6EM9 - chains C and D of the 10 polymer chains in the assembly; structure by electron microscopy, 8.40 A resolution (very low resolution: no residue pairs are listed; an interface is given only as per-side residue counts).

Chain C (and D):
Protein: ATP-dependent Clp protease ATP-binding subunit ClpC
Source organism: Staphylococcus aureus (strain bovine RF122 / ET3-1)
Notes: chain D of this document is another copy of the same molecule, construct and numbering; everything in this record applies to it too
UniProt: Q2YSD6 (CLPC_STAAB); numbering as in UniProt (aligned over 1-818)
Chain sequence (818 residues; row label = number of the first residue in the row):
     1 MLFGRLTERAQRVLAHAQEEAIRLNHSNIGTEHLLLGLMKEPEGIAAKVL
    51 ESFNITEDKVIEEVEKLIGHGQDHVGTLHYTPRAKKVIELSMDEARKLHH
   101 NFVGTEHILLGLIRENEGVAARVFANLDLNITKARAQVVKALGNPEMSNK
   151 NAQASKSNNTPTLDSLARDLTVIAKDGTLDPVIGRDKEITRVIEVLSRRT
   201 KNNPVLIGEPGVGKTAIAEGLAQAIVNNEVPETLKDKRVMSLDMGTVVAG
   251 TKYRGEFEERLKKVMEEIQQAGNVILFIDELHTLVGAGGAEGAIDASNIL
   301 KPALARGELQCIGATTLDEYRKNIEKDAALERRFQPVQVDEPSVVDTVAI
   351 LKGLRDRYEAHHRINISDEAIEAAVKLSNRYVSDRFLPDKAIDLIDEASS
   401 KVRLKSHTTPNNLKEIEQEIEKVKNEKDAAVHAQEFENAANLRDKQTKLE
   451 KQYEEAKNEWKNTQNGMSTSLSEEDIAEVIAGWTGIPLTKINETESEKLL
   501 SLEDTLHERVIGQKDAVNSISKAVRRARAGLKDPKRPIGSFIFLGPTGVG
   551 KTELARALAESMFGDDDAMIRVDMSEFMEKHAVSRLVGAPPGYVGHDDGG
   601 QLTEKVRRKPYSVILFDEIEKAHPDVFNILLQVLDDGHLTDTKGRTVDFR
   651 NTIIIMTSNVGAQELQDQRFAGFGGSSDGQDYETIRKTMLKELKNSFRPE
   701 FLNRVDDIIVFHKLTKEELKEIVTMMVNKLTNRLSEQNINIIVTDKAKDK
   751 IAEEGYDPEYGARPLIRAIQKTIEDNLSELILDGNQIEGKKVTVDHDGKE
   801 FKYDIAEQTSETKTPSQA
Disordered / not traced: 1-161, 248-254, 288-295, 465, 537-538, 592-595, 670-678, 795-818 (chain D: 1-342, 465, 537-538, 592-595, 670-678, 795-818)
Curated features (UniProtKB/Swiss-Prot):
  - binding site (ATP): Gly208 to Thr215, Gly545 to Thr552
What the authors report for this chain:
  - self-association interface (contacts with another copy of this molecule): Phe436, Arg443

How chain C and chain D interact:
At this resolution (8 A) residue pairs are not listed: 23 residues of chain C and 18 of chain D lie at the interface.

Summary:
Chain C and chain D form an interface of 23 and 18 residues respectively. From UniProt: 16 ATP-binding
residues on chain C. The paper reports a self-association interface involving Phe436(C) and Arg443(C).
Both chains are ATP-dependent Clp protease ATP-binding subunit ClpC (Staphylococcus aureus (strain bovine
RF122 / ET3-1)). Entry 6EM9 (S.aureus ClpC resting state, asymmetric map) was determined by electron
microscopy together with 6EM8 and 6EMW from the same study.
